PDB entry 6Q7A | X-ray diffraction, 2.20 A resolution | chain A

Chain A:
Molecule: Nuclear receptor ROR-gamma
From: Homo sapiens
Notes: fragment: C-terminal domain, ligand binding domain
UniProtKB: P51449 (RORG_HUMAN); residues 263-499 here = UniProt positions 263-499
Sequence (238 residues; numbered 262 to 499; the number before each row is that of its first residue):
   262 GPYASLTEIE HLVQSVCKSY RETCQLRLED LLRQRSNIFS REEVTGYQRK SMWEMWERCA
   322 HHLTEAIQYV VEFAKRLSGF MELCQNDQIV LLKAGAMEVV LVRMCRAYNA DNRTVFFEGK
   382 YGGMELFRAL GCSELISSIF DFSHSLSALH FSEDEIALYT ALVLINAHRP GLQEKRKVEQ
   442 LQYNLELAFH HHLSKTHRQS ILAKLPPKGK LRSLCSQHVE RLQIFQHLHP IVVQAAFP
Unresolved in the structure: 262-264, 493-499
Sequence notes: expression tag (262); engineered mutation Ser455 (Cys in P51449)
Ligand contacts: HKZ (1-[2,6-bis(chloranyl)phenyl]-2-(furan-2-yl)-5-methyl-4-(phenylmethyl)imidazole): Trp317, Cys320, His323, Leu324, Val361, Leu362, Met365, Val376, Phe377, Phe378, Phe388, Leu391, Cys393, Leu396, Ile397, Ile400, Phe401, His479, Arg482, Leu483, Phe486
Swiss-Prot annotation at these positions:
  - mutagenesis: Ala327 (A327F: Completely abolishes transcriptional activity), Phe378 (F378Q: Completely abolishes transcriptional activity), Ile397 (I397N: Nearly abolishes transcriptional activity)

Summary:
Chain A binds compound HKZ. UniProt lists 3 mutagenesis sites.
Chain A is Nuclear receptor ROR-gamma (Homo sapiens); the structure, RORCVAR2 (RORGT, 264-499) IN COMPLEX WITH
COMPOUND 4 AT 2.2A: Identification of N-aryl imidazoles as potent ..., was determined by X-ray diffraction
together with 6Q6M, 6Q6O and 6Q7H from the same study.
